4Y78 - chains H and I of the 34 polymer chains in the assembly; structure by X-ray diffraction, 2.80 A resolution.

[Chain H]
Protein: Proteasome subunit beta type-2
Organism: Saccharomyces cerevisiae (strain ATCC 204508 / S288c)
Notes: EC 3.4.25.1
UniProtKB: P25043 (PSB2_YEAST); residues 1-232 here correspond to UniProt positions 30-261 (UniProt number = residue number + 29)
Sequence (232 residues; numbered 1 to 232; the number before each row is that of its first residue):
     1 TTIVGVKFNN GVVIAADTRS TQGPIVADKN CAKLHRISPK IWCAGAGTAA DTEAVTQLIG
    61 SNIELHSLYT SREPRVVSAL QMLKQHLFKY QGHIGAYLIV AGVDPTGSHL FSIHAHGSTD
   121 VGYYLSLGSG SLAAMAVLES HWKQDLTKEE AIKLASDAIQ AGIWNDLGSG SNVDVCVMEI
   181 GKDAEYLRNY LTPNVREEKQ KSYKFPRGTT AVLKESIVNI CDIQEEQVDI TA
Disordered / not traced: 223-232
Swiss-Prot annotation at these positions:
  - active site: Thr1 (Nucleophile)

[Chain I]
Protein: Proteasome subunit beta type-3
Organism: Saccharomyces cerevisiae (strain ATCC 204508 / S288c)
Notes: EC 3.4.25.1
UniProtKB: P25451 (PSB3_YEAST); residues 0-204 here correspond to UniProt positions 1-205 (UniProt number = residue number + 1)
Sequence (205 residues; each row starts with the number of its first residue; numbering starts at 0):
     0 MSDPSSINGG IVVAMTGKDC VAIACDLRLG SQSLGVSNKF EKIFHYGHVF LGITGLATDV
    60 TTLNEMFRYK TNLYKLKEER AIEPETFTQL VSSSLYERRF GPYFVGPVVA GINSKSGKPF
   120 IAGFDLIGCI DEAKDFIVSG TASDQLFGMC ESLYEPNLEP EDLFETISQA LLNAADRDAL
   180 SGWGAVVYII KKDEVVKRYL KMRQD
Disordered / not traced: 0
Swiss-Prot annotation at these positions:
  - modified residue: Ser30 (Phosphoserine)
  - cross-link: Lys69 (Glycyl lysine isopeptide (Lys-Gly) (interchain with G-Cter in ubiquitin))
Ion coordination: Mg2+ site 1: Ala174, Asp177, Ser180; Mg2+ site 2: Asp204 (shared with 3 residues of chain Y)

[How chain H and chain I interact]
Pairs across the interface (56; chain H residue first):
  Ile25(H) with Asp143(I); Phe146(I), hydrophobic
  Ala27(H) with Asp130(I)
  Asp28(H) with Asp130(I)
  Lys29(H) with Glu150(I), salt bridge
  Ala49(H) with Cys128(I), hydrophobic
  Ala50(H) with Tyr95(I); Ile126(I), hydrophobic; Cys128(I)
  Asp51(H) with Tyr95(I), hydrogen bond; Arg98(I), salt bridge
  Ala54(H) with Tyr95(I)
  Tyr90(H) with Phe99(I), hydrophobic
  His93(H) with Arg98(I); Phe99(I)
  Ile94(H) with Phe99(I), hydrophobic
  Arg196(H) with Glu150(I), salt bridge
  Lys199(H) with Glu150(I), hydrogen bond (side chain-backbone); Ser151(I); Tyr153(I), hydrogen bond (side chain-backbone)
  Ser202(H) with Glu154(I), hydrogen bond
  Tyr203(H) with Ser151(I); Leu152(I), hydrophobic
  Lys204(H) with Glu154(I); Asp161(I)
  Phe205(H) with Leu152(I), hydrophobic; Gln168(I)
  Arg207(H) with Glu160(I); Asp161(I), salt bridge
  Gly208(H) with Glu164(I), hydrogen bond (backbone-side chain)
  Thr209(H) with Glu164(I)
  Thr210(H) with Glu164(I), hydrogen bond; Ser167(I); Gln168(I), hydrogen bond; Leu171(I); Leu199(I)
  Ala211(H) with Leu199(I); Lys200(I), hydrogen bond (backbone-backbone)
  Val212(H) with Phe163(I), hydrophobic; Tyr198(I)
  Leu213(H) with Tyr198(I), hydrogen bond (backbone-backbone); Leu199(I); Lys200(I)
  Lys214(H) with Arg197(I); Tyr198(I), hydrogen bond (backbone-backbone)
  Glu215(H) with Lys196(I); Arg197(I), salt bridge
  Ser216(H) with Val195(I); Lys196(I), hydrogen bond (backbone-backbone)
  Ile217(H) with Val194(I)
  Val218(H) with Val194(I), hydrogen bond (backbone-backbone); Lys196(I)
  Asn219(H) with His44(I)
  Ile220(H) with Gly46(I); Val194(I), hydrophobic
  Asp222(H) with Lys74(I), salt bridge
Also at the interface, not in a pair above, chain H (35 interface residues in all): Val26, Thr48, Pro206
Also at the interface, not in a pair above, chain I (38 interface residues in all): His47, Phe49, Glu131, Leu157, Glu158, Thr165, Tyr187, Glu193

[Overview]
The interface between chain H and chain I involves 35 residues on one side and 38 on the other; the contacts
include 12 hydrogen bonds and 6 salt bridges. Polar pairs include Lys29(H)-Glu150(I), Asp51(H)-Arg98(I) and
Arg196(H)-Glu150(I). From UniProt: active-site residue Thr1(H) on chain H.
Here chain H is Proteasome subunit beta type-2 and chain I is Proteasome subunit beta type-3, both from
Saccharomyces cerevisiae (strain ATCC 204508 / S288c). Entry 4Y78 (Yeast 20S proteasome in complex with
Ac-LAD-ep) was determined by X-ray diffraction together with 4Y69, 4Y6A, 4Y6V, 4Y6Z, 4Y70, 4Y74 and 34 further
entries from the same study.
